Entry 7RIP (X-ray diffraction, 3.30 A resolution); this record covers chains N and A of the 13 polymer chains in the assembly.

Chain N:
Molecule: Non-template strand DNA
Sequence (20 nucleotides; row label = number of the first residue in the row):
     1 GTCATGACCA GAGAGAAGGG
Not modelled in the structure: 1-3, 18-20
Small-molecule neighbours: 5N0 (3-({3-[(3-{[4-({4-[(4-{[4-({(2R)-2-amino-4-[(1-methyl-4-{[1-methyl-4-({1-methyl-4-[(1-methyl-1H-imidazole-2-carbonyl)amino]-1H-imidazole-2-carbonyl}amino)-1H-pyrrole-2-carbonyl]amino}-1H-pyrrole-2-carbonyl)amino]butanoyl}amino)-1-methyl-1H-imidazole-2-carbonyl]amino}-1-methyl-1H-pyrrole-2-carbonyl)amino]-1-methyl-1H-pyrrole-2-carbonyl}amino)-1-methyl-1H-pyrrole-2-carbonyl]amino}propyl)(methyl)amino]propyl}carbamoyl)benzoic acid): DG6, DA7, DC8, DC9, DA10, DG11, DA12, DG13, DA14

Chain A:
Name: DNA-directed RNA polymerase II subunit RPB1
Organism: Saccharomyces cerevisiae (strain ATCC 204508 / S288c)
Notes: EC 2.7.7.6
UniProt: P04050 (RPB1_YEAST); residue numbers follow UniProt; this construct covers 1-1733
Chain sequence (1733 residues; each row starts with the number of its first residue):
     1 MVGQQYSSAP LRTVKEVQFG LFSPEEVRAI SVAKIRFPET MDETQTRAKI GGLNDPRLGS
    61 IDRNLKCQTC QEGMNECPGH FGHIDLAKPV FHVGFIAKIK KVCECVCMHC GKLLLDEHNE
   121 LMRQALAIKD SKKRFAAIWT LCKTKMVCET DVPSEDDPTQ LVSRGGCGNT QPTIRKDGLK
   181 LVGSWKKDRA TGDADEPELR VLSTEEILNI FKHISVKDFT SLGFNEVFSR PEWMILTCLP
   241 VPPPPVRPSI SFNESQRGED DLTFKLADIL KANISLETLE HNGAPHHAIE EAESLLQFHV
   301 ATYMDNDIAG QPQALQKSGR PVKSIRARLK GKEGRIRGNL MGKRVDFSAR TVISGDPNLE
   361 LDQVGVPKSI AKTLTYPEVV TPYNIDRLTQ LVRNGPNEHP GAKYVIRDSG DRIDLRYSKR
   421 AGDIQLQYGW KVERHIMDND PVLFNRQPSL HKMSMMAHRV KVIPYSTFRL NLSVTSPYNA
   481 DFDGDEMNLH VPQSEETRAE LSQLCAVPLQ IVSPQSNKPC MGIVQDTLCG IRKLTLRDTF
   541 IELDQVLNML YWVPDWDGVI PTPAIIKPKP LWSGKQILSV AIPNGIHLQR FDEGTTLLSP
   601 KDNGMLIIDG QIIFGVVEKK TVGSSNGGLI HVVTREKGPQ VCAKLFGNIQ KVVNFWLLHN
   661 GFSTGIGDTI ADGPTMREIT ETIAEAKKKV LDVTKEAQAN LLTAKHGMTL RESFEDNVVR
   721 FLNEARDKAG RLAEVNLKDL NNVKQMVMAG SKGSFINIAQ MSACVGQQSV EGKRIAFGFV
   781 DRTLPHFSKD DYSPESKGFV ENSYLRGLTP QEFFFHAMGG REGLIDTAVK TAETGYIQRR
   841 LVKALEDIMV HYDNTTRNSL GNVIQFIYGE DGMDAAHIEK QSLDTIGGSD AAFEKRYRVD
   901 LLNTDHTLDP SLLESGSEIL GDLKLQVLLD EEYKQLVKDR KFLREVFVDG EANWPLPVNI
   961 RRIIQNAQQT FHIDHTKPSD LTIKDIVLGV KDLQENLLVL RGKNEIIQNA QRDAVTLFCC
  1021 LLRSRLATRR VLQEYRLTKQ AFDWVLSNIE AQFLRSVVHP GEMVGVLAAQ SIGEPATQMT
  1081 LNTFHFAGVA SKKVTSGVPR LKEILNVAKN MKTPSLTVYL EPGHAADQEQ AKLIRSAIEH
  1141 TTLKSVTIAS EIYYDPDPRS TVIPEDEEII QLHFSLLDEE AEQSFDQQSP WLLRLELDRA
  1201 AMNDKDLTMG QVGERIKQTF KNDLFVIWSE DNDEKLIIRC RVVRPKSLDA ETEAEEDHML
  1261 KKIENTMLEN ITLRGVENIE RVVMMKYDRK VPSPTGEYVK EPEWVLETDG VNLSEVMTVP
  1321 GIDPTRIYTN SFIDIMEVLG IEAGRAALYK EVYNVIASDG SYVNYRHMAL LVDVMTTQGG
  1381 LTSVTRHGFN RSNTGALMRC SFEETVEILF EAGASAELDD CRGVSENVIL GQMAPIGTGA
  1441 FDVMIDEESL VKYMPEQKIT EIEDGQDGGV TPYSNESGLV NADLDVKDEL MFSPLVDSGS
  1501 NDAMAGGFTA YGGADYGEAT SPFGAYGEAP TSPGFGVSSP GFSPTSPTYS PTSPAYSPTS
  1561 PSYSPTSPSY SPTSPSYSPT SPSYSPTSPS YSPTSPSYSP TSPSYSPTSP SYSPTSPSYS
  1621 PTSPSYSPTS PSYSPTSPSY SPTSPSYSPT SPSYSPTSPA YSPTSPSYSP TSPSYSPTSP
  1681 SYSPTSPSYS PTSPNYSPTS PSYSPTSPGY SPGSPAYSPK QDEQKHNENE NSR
Not modelled in the structure: 1-2, 154-160, 187-198, 250-256, 1082-1091, 1177-1187, 1244-1256, 1447-1733
Bound ions: Zn2+ site 1: Cys67, Cys70, Cys77, His80; Zn2+ site 2: Cys107, Cys110, Cys167; Mg2+: Asp483 (shared with 2 residues of chain R)
Small-molecule neighbours: 5N0 (3-({3-[(3-{[4-({4-[(4-{[4-({(2R)-2-amino-4-[(1-methyl-4-{[1-methyl-4-({1-methyl-4-[(1-methyl-1H-imidazole-2-carbonyl)amino]-1H-imidazole-2-carbonyl}amino)-1H-pyrrole-2-carbonyl]amino}-1H-pyrrole-2-carbonyl)amino]butanoyl}amino)-1-methyl-1H-imidazole-2-carbonyl]amino}-1-methyl-1H-pyrrole-2-carbonyl)amino]-1-methyl-1H-pyrrole-2-carbonyl}amino)-1-methyl-1H-pyrrole-2-carbonyl]amino}propyl)(methyl)amino]propyl}carbamoyl)benzoic acid): Arg1386, His1387, Arg1391
Curated features (UniProtKB/Swiss-Prot):
  - region: Pro248 to Asp260 (Lid loop), Asn306 to Lys323 (Rudder loop), Pro810 to Glu822 (Bridging helix)
  - binding site (Zn(2+)): Cys67, Cys70, Cys77, His80, Cys107, Cys110, Cys148, Cys167
  - binding site (Mg(2+)): Asp481, Asp483, Asp485
  - modified residue: Thr1471 (Phosphothreonine)
  - cross-link (Glycyl lysine isopeptide (Lys-Gly)): Lys695 (interchain with G-Cter in ubiquitin), Lys1246 (interchain with G-Cter in ubiquitin), Lys1350 (interchain with G-Cter in ubiquitin)
  - natural variant: Ser1653 to Pro1659 (deletion: In strain: A364A)
  - mutagenesis: Lys1246 (K1246R: Impairs ubiquitination during transcription stress)

Interface between chain N and chain A:
Pairs across the interface (4):
  DG6(N) - Asn1110(A)  phosphate contact
  DA7(N) - Lys1109(A)  salt bridge to the phosphate
  DC9(N) - Lys101(A)  salt bridge to the phosphate
  DC9(N) - Trp139(A)  phosphate contact
Other interface residues (no listed pair), chain N (4 interface residues in all): DA10
Other interface residues (no listed pair), chain A (5 interface residues in all): Lys100

In short:
The interface between chain N and chain A involves 4 residues on one side and 5 on the other; the contacts
include 2 salt bridges. Among the polar pairs are DA7(N)-Lys1109(A) and DC9(N)-Lys101(A). Compound 5N0 is
bound between chain N and chain A.
Here chain N is Non-template strand DNA and chain A is DNA-directed RNA polymerase II subunit RPB1
(Saccharomyces cerevisiae (strain ATCC 204508 / S288c)). Entry 7RIP (RNA polymerase II elongation complex with
hairpin polyamide Py-Im 1, scaffold 1 soaked with CTP) was determined by X-ray diffraction, deposited together
with 7RIM, 7RIQ, 7RIW, 7RIX and 7RIY.
